6U2F - chains H and L of the 4 polymer chains in the assembly; structure by X-ray diffraction, 2.94 A resolution.

# Chain H
Molecule: 7G7 heavy chain
Organism: Mus musculus
Notes: fragment: Fab
Reference sequence: Q569X1 (Q569X1_MOUSE); residues 121-223 here correspond to UniProt positions 137-239 (UniProt number = residue number + 16)
Sequence (223 residues; numbered 1 to 223; the number before each row is that of its first residue):
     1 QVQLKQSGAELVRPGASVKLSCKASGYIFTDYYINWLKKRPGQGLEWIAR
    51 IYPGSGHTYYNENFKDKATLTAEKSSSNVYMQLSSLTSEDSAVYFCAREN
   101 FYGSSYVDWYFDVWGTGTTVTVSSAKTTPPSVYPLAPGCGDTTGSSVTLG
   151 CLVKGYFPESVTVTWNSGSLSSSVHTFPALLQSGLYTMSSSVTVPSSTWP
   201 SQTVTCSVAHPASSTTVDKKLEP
Unresolved in the structure: 170-171, 223
Disulfides: Cys22-Cys96, Cys151-Cys206

# Chain L
Molecule: 7G7 light chain
Organism: Mus musculus
Notes: fragment: Fab
Reference sequence: A0A0U5BC76 (A0A0U5BC76_MOUSE); residues 107-214 here correspond to UniProt positions 127-234 (UniProt number = residue number + 20)
Sequence (214 residues; numbered 1 to 214; the number before each row is that of its first residue):
     1 DIVMTQSQKFMSTSGGDRVSITCKTSQNVGTAVAWFQQKPGQSPKLLIYS
    51 ASNRYTGVSDRFTGSGSGTEFIFTISYAQSEDLADYFCHQYSSYPLTFGA
   101 GTKLELKRADAAPTVSIFPPSSEQLTSGGASVVCFLNNFYPKDINVKWKI
   151 DGSERQNGVLNSWTDQDSKDSTYSMSSTLTLTKDEYERHNSYTCEATHKT
   201 STSPIVKSFNRNEC
Disulfides: Cys23-Cys88, Cys134-Cys194

# Chain H / chain L interface
Disulfides between the chains: Cys139(H)-Cys214(L)
Contacting residue pairs (72):
  Leu37(H) - Phe98(L)  hydrophobic
  Gly44(H) - Gly99(L)
  Gly44(H) - Ala100(L)
  Leu45(H) - Phe87(L)  hydrophobic
  Leu45(H) - Phe98(L)
  Trp47(H) - Tyr94(L)  hydrophobic
  Trp47(H) - Pro95(L)  hydrophobic
  Trp47(H) - Leu96(L)
  Arg50(H) - Tyr94(L)  hydrogen bond
  Tyr59(H) - Tyr94(L)  hydrophobic
  Asn61(H) - Pro95(L)
  Phe95(H) - Gln38(L)
  Glu99(H) - Tyr94(L)
  Tyr102(H) - Tyr49(L)
  Tyr106(H) - Ser92(L)  hydrogen bond (side chain-backbone)
  Val107(H) - Tyr91(L)
  Trp109(H) - Tyr91(L)  hydrophobic
  Trp109(H) - Tyr94(L)
  Trp109(H) - Leu96(L)  hydrophobic
  Tyr110(H) - Leu46(L)  hydrophobic
  Tyr110(H) - Tyr49(L)  hydrophobic
  Tyr110(H) - Tyr55(L)  hydrophobic
  Phe111(H) - Phe36(L)
  Phe111(H) - Leu46(L)
  Phe111(H) - Leu96(L)  hydrophobic
  Asp112(H) - Tyr55(L)
  Trp114(H) - Phe36(L)
  Trp114(H) - Ser43(L)
  Trp114(H) - Pro44(L)
  Gly115(H) - Ser43(L)
  Tyr133(H) - Ser121(L)
  Tyr133(H) - Glu123(L)
  Tyr133(H) - Gln124(L)
  Tyr133(H) - Ser127(L)
  Pro134(H) - Ser121(L)
  Pro134(H) - Glu123(L)
  Leu135(H) - Phe118(L)
  Leu135(H) - Val133(L)  hydrophobic
  Leu135(H) - Phe135(L)  hydrophobic
  Ala136(H) - Phe118(L)
  Pro137(H) - Phe118(L)
  Cys139(H) - Cys214(L)  disulfide
  Thr148(H) - Ser116(L)
  Thr148(H) - Phe118(L)
  Leu149(H) - Phe135(L)
  Leu152(H) - Ser131(L)
  Lys154(H) - Ser131(L)
  Lys154(H) - Thr180(L)
  His175(H) - Asn137(L)
  His175(H) - Asn138(L)  hydrogen bond
  His175(H) - Ser174(L)  hydrogen bond
  Thr176(H) - Thr164(L)
  Phe177(H) - Phe135(L)  hydrophobic
  Phe177(H) - Asn137(L)
  Phe177(H) - Ser162(L)
  Phe177(H) - Thr164(L)
  Phe177(H) - Ser174(L)
  Phe177(H) - Met175(L)
  Phe177(H) - Ser176(L)
  Pro178(H) - Ser162(L)  hydrogen bond (backbone-side chain)
  Pro178(H) - Trp163(L)
  Leu180(H) - Leu160(L)  hydrophobic
  Leu180(H) - Asn161(L)
  Leu180(H) - Ser162(L)
  Gln182(H) - Leu160(L)
  Gln182(H) - Thr180(L)  hydrogen bond
  Ser189(H) - Phe135(L)
  Ser189(H) - Ser176(L)  hydrogen bond
  Ser190(H) - Phe135(L)
  Ser191(H) - Phe135(L)
  Ser191(H) - Asn137(L)  hydrogen bond
  Lys219(H) - Glu123(L)  salt bridge
Also at the interface, not in a pair above, chain H (46 interface residues in all): Asn35, Gln43, Glu62, Thr116, Gly150, Ser172, Val174, Leu181
Also at the interface, not in a pair above, chain L (45 interface residues in all): Asp1, Ala32, Gln42, Ser50, His89, Pro119, Asp167, Lys169

# Summary
46 residues of chain H and 45 residues of chain L are in contact, with 1 disulfide bond, 8 hydrogen bonds and
1 salt bridge. Polar pairs include Lys219(H)-Glu123(L), Arg50(H)-Tyr94(L) and Tyr106(H)-Ser92(L).
Chain H is 7G7 heavy chain and chain L is 7G7 light chain, both from Mus musculus; the structure, PCSK9-Fab
7G7 complex bound to cis-1-amino-4-phenylcyclohexaneacyl-WNLK(hR)IGLLR - NH2, was determined by X-ray
diffraction, deposited together with 6U3I.
